Entry 2DCM (X-ray diffraction, 2.90 A resolution); this record covers chain A.

Chain A:
Molecule: dipeptidyl aminopeptidase IV, putative
Source organism: Porphyromonas gingivalis
Notes: EC 3.4.14.-
UniProtKB: Q7MUW6 (Q7MUW6_PORGI); residue numbers follow UniProt; this construct covers 39-732
Amino-acid sequence (706 residues; each row starts with the number of its first residue):
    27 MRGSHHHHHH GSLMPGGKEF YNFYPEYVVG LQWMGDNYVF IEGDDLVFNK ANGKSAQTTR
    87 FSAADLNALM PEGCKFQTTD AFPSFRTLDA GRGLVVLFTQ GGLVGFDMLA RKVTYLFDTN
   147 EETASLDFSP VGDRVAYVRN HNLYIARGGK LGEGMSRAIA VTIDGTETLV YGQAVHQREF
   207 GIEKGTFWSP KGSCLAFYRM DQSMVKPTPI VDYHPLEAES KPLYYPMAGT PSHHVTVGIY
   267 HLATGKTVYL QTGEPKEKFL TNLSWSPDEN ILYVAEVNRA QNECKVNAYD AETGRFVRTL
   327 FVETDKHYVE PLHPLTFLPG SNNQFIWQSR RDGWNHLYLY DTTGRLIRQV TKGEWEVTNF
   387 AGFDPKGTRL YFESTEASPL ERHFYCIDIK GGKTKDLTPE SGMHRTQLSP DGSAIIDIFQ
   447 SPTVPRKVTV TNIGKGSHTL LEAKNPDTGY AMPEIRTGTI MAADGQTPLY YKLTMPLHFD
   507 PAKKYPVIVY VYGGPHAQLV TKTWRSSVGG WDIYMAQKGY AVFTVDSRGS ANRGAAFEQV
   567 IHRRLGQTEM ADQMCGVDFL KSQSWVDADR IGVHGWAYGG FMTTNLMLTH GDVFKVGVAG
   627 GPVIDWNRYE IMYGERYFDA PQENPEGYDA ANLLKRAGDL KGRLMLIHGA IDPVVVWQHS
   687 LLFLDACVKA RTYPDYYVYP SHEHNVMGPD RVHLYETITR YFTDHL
Not modelled in the structure: 27-52, 78-83, 99-105, 472-476
Sequence notes: expression tag (27-38); engineered mutation Ala603 (Ser in Q7MUW6)
Residues lining bound ligands: glycylalanyl-N-2-naphthyl-L-prolineamide (GA0): Gln203, Arg204, Glu205, Tyr518, Ala603, Tyr604, Tyr635, Glu636, Tyr639, Val680, His710

Summary:
Chain A binds glycylalanyl-N-2-naphthyl-L-prolineamide.
Chain A is dipeptidyl aminopeptidase IV, putative (Porphyromonas gingivalis); the structure, The Crystal
Structure of S603A Mutated Prolyl Tripeptidyl Aminopeptidase Complexed with Substrate, was determined by X-ray
diffraction, deposited together with 2D5L.
